PDB entry 3JCP | electron microscopy, 4.60 A resolution (low resolution: residue-level contacts below are approximate; hydrogen-bond / salt-bridge calls are withheld) | chains S and T of the 47 polymer chains in the assembly

# Chain S
Protein: 26S proteasome regulatory subunit RPN3
Organism: Saccharomyces cerevisiae S288c
UniProtKB: P40016 (RPN3_YEAST); residue numbers follow UniProt; this construct covers 1-523
Sequence (523 residues; row label = number of the first residue in the row):
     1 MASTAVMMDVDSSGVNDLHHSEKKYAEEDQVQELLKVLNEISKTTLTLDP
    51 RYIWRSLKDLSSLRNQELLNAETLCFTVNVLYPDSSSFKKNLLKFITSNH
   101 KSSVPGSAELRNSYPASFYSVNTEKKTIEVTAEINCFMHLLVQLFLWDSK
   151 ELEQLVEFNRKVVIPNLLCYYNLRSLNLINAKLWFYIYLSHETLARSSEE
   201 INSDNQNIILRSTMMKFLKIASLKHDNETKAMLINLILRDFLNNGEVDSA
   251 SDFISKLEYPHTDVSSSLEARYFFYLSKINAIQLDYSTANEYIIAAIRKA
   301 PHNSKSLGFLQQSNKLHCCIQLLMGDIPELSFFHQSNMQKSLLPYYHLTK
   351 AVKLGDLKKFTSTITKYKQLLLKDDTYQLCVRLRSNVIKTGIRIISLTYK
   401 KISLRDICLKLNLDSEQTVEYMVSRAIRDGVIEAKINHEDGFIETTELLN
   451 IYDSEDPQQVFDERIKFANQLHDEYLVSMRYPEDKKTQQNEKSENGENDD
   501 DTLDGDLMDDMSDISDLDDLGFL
Disordered / not traced: 77-125, 489-523
Curated features (UniProtKB/Swiss-Prot):
  - modified residue: Ala2 (N-acetylalanine), Ser454 (Phosphoserine)

# Chain T
Protein: 26S proteasome regulatory subunit RPN12
Organism: Saccharomyces cerevisiae S288c
UniProtKB: P32496 (RPN12_YEAST); numbering as in UniProt (aligned over 1-274)
Sequence (274 residues; row label = number of the first residue in the row):
     1 MPSLAELTKSLSIAFENGDYAACEKLLPPIKIELIKNNLLIPDLSIQNDI
    51 YLNDLMITKRILEVGALASIQTFNFDSFENYFNQLKPYYFSNNHKLSESD
   101 KKSKLISLYLLNLLSQNNTTKFHSELQYLDKHIKNLEDDSLLSYPIKLDR
   151 WLMEGSYQKAWDLLQSGSQNISEFDSFTDILKSAIRDEIAKNTELSYDFL
   201 PLSNIKALLFFNNEKETEKFALERNWPIVNSKVYFNNQSKEKADYEDEMM
   251 HEEDQKTNIIEKAMDYAISIENIV
Disordered / not traced: 1-5, 273-274

# Chain S / chain T interface
Residue-residue contacts (92; chain S residue first):
  Ser198(S) - Asn93(T)
  Glu199(S) - Asn92(T)
  Glu199(S) - Asn93(T)
  Glu200(S) - Asn93(T)
  Ile201(S) - Ile46(T)
  Asn202(S) - Asp43(T)
  Asn202(S) - Leu44(T)
  Asn202(S) - Ile46(T)
  Asn202(S) - Asn93(T)
  Ser203(S) - Ser91(T)
  Ser203(S) - Asn92(T)
  Ser203(S) - Asn93(T)
  Asp204(S) - Asn92(T)
  Asn205(S) - Leu44(T)
  Asn244(S) - Gln127(T)
  Asn244(S) - Tyr128(T)
  Asn244(S) - Leu129(T)
  Asn244(S) - Asp130(T)
  Gly245(S) - Gln127(T)
  Gly245(S) - Tyr128(T)
  Glu246(S) - Lys121(T)
  Glu246(S) - Ser124(T)
  Glu246(S) - Glu125(T)
  Glu246(S) - Tyr128(T)
  Asp248(S) - Lys121(T)
  Ile282(S) - Thr120(T)
  Ile282(S) - His123(T)
  Ile282(S) - Ser124(T)
  Ile282(S) - Gln127(T)
  Gln283(S) - Thr120(T)
  Leu284(S) - Thr119(T)
  Leu284(S) - Thr120(T)
  Leu284(S) - His123(T)
  Lys368(S) - Ile133(T)
  Asp375(S) - Gln127(T)
  Asp375(S) - His132(T)
  Tyr377(S) - Ile133(T)
  Val381(S) - Arg150(T)
  Arg382(S) - Met153(T)
  Arg382(S) - Glu154(T)
  Ser385(S) - Glu154(T)
  Asn386(S) - Glu154(T)
  Lys389(S) - Glu154(T)
  Thr418(S) - Ser156(T)
  Thr418(S) - Gln158(T)
  Glu420(S) - Tyr197(T)
  Glu420(S) - Leu208(T)
  Tyr421(S) - Ser156(T)
  Tyr421(S) - Gln158(T)
  Tyr421(S) - Ile189(T)
  Tyr421(S) - Ala207(T)
  Tyr421(S) - Leu208(T)
  Tyr421(S) - Phe210(T)
  Met422(S) - Ser156(T)
  Val423(S) - Tyr197(T)
  Ser424(S) - Asn192(T)
  Ser424(S) - Thr193(T)
  Ser424(S) - Ser196(T)
  Ser424(S) - Tyr197(T)
  Arg425(S) - Glu154(T)
  Arg425(S) - Gly155(T)
  Arg425(S) - Ser156(T)
  Ile427(S) - Leu195(T)
  Ile427(S) - Ser196(T)
  Arg428(S) - Leu152(T)
  Arg428(S) - Met153(T)
  Arg428(S) - Glu154(T)
  Arg428(S) - Gly155(T)
  Arg428(S) - Tyr157(T)
  Arg428(S) - Glu188(T)
  Arg428(S) - Asn192(T)
  Arg428(S) - Leu195(T)
  Lys435(S) - Ser196(T)
  Ile436(S) - Ser196(T)
  Ile436(S) - Tyr197(T)
  Asn437(S) - Tyr197(T)
  Asn437(S) - Asp198(T)
  Asn437(S) - Phe199(T)
  His438(S) - Tyr197(T)
  His438(S) - Asn204(T)
  Glu439(S) - Phe199(T)
  Glu439(S) - Pro201(T)
  Glu439(S) - Asn204(T)
  Glu439(S) - Lys232(T)
  Glu455(S) - Glu253(T)
  Glu455(S) - Thr257(T)
  Gln459(S) - Met250(T)
  Asp462(S) - Ile260(T)
  Ile465(S) - Ile260(T)
  Ile465(S) - Met264(T)
  His472(S) - Ala267(T)
  His472(S) - Glu271(T)
Also at the interface, not in a pair above, chain S (44 interface residues in all): Ile208, Leu476
Also at the interface, not in a pair above, chain T (55 interface residues in all): Ser45, Leu96, Glu137, Leu200, Leu209, Tyr234, Gln238

# Summary
44 residues of chain S and 55 residues of chain T are in contact.
Here chain S is 26S proteasome regulatory subunit RPN3 and chain T is 26S proteasome regulatory subunit RPN12,
both from Saccharomyces cerevisiae S288c. Entry 3JCP (Structure of yeast 26S proteasome in M2 state derived
from Titan dataset) was determined by electron microscopy, deposited together with 3JCO.
